8HDJ - chains A and B; structure by X-ray diffraction, 1.85 A resolution.

== Chain A ==
Protein: Periplasmic domain of RsgI2
Source organism: Acetivibrio thermocellus DSM 1313
Amino-acid sequence (13 residues; numbered 85 to 97; the number before each row is that of its first residue):
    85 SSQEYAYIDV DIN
Disordered / not traced: 85-87
Reported in the primary citation:
  - mutagenesis - N97A: abolished catalytic activity
  - post-translational modification sites: N97

== Chain B ==
Protein: Anti-sigma-I factor RsgI2
Source organism: Acetivibrio thermocellus DSM 1313
UniProtKB: A3DC27 (RSGI2_ACET2); numbering as in UniProt (aligned over 98-259)
Amino-acid sequence (162 residues; row label = number of the first residue in the row):
    98 PSIGLVIDKK EKVIDAKPLN NDAKPILDEA APKDMPLYDA LSKILDISKK NGYINSADNI
   158 VLFSASINSG RNNVSESDKG IQEIISTLKD VAKDAGVKFE IIPSTEEDRQ KALDQNLSMG
   218 RYAIYVKAVE EGVNLNLEDA RNLSVSEILG KVNIGKFAIS DT
Disordered / not traced: 166-175, 259
Reported in the primary citation:
  - mutagenesis - P98A: abolished catalytic activity
  - mutagenesis - P98A: unchanged expression

== How chain A and chain B interact ==
Contacting residue pairs (59; chain A residue first):
  E88(A) with V103(B); I104(B); I111(B)
  Y89(A) with I104(B), hydrogen bond (backbone-backbone); D105(B); K106(B); I164(B); N165(B), hydrogen bond (backbone-backbone); G177(B)
  A90(A) with V103(B); I104(B), hydrogen bond (backbone-backbone); S163(B); I164(B), hydrophobic; I181(B), hydrophobic
  Y91(A) with L102(B); V103(B), hydrophobic; S161(B); A162(B); S163(B), hydrogen bond (backbone-backbone); R206(B); M216(B)
  I92(A) with I100(B); G101(B); L102(B), hydrogen bond (backbone-backbone); I104(B), hydrophobic; L134(B), hydrophobic; S161(B)
  D93(A) with I100(B); G101(B); L116(B); L159(B); F160(B); S161(B), hydrogen bond (backbone-backbone); S215(B); M216(B), hydrogen bond (side chain-backbone)
  V94(A) with P98(B); S99(B); I100(B), hydrogen bond (backbone-backbone); V158(B), hydrophobic; L159(B); F160(B), hydrophobic
  D95(A) with P98(B); S99(B), hydrogen bond; V158(B); L159(B), hydrogen bond (backbone-backbone); S215(B), hydrogen bond; R218(B), salt bridge; V242(B)
  I96(A) with P98(B), hydrogen bond (backbone-backbone); L142(B), hydrophobic; S145(B); Y150(B), hydrophobic; I151(B), hydrophobic
  N97(A) with P98(B); Y150(B); D155(B); R218(B), hydrogen bond (backbone-side chain); S241(B); V242(B), hydrogen bond (backbone-backbone)
Other interface residues (no listed pair), chain B (39 interface residues in all): L138, I141, L185, E203, G217, L240
From the paper, about this interface:
  - pairs named by the authors: Y91(A)-R206(B) (pi stacking), D95(A)-R218(B) (salt bridge), N97(A)-R218(B)

== In short ==
Chain A and chain B form an interface of 10 and 39 residues respectively; the contacts include 14 hydrogen
bonds and 1 salt bridge. Among the polar pairs are D95(A)-R218(B), D93(A)-M216(B) and D95(A)-S99(B). The
authors report pi stacking between Y91(A) and R206(B); a salt bridge between D95(A) and R218(B); a contact
between N97(A) and R218(B). From the paper: N97A of chain A abolishes catalytic activity; a modification site
at N97(A).
Here chain A is Periplasmic domain of RsgI2 and chain B is Anti-sigma-I factor RsgI2, both from Acetivibrio
thermocellus DSM 1313. Entry 8HDJ (Periplasmic domain of RsgI2 of Clostridium thermocellum) was determined by
X-ray diffraction together with 8HEQ and 8HER from the same study.
